8DUZ - chains A and F of the 3 polymer chains in the assembly; structure by X-ray diffraction, 1.65 A resolution.

== Chain A ==
Name: IgG heavy chain, Fd fragment
Organism: Mus musculus
Chain sequence (221 residues; row label = number of the first residue in the row):
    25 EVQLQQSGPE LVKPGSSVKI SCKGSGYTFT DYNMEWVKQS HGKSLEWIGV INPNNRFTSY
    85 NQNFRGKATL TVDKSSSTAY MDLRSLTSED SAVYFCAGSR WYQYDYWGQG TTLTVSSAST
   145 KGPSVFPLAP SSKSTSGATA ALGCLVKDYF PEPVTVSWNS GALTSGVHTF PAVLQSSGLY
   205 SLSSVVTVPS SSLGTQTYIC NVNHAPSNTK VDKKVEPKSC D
Disordered / not traced: 25, 155-161, 242-245
Disulfide bonds: Cys-46/Cys-120, Cys-168/Cys-224

== Chain F ==
Name: Mimetic peptide
Chain sequence (17 residues; row label = number of the first residue in the row):
     1 GPIPVLDENG LFAPGPC
Disordered / not traced: 1, 17

== Chain A / chain F interface ==
Pairs across the interface - 27 pairs, chain A then chain F:
  Thr-54(A) / Leu-11(F)
  Asp-55(A) / Leu-11(F)
  Tyr-56(A) / Leu-11(F)  hydrophobic
  Asn-57(A) / Leu-11(F)
  Asn-57(A) / Phe-12(F)  hydrogen bond (side chain-backbone)
  Glu-59(A) / Phe-12(F)
  Val-74(A) / Phe-12(F)  hydrophobic
  Asn-76(A) / Leu-11(F)
  Asn-76(A) / Phe-12(F)  hydrogen bond (side chain-backbone)
  Asn-78(A) / Leu-11(F)
  Asn-79(A) / Phe-12(F)  hydrogen bond (side chain-backbone)
  Asn-79(A) / Ala-13(F)
  Phe-81(A) / Pro-4(F)  hydrophobic
  Phe-81(A) / Phe-12(F)  hydrophobic
  Phe-81(A) / Ala-13(F)
  Phe-81(A) / Pro-14(F)  hydrophobic
  Ser-83(A) / Pro-4(F)
  Ser-123(A) / Leu-11(F)
  Arg-124(A) / Gly-10(F)
  Arg-124(A) / Leu-11(F)
  Trp-125(A) / Leu-6(F)  hydrophobic
  Trp-125(A) / Asp-7(F)
  Trp-125(A) / Glu-8(F)
  Trp-125(A) / Asn-9(F)
  Trp-125(A) / Gly-10(F)  hydrogen bond (backbone-backbone)
  Tyr-126(A) / Leu-6(F)  hydrophobic
  Tyr-126(A) / Phe-12(F)  hydrophobic
From the paper, about this interface:
  - specific contacts: Asn-57(A)/Phe-12(F) (hydrogen bond), Asn-76(A)/Phe-12(F) (hydrogen bond), Asn-79(A)/Phe-12(F) (hydrogen bond), Phe-81(A)/Pro-4(F), Trp-125(A)/Gly-10(F) (hydrogen bond), Trp-125(A)/Asn-9(F) (hydrophobic contact), Tyr-126(A)/Leu-6(F), Asn-9(F)/Arg-124(A), Leu-11(F)/Asn-57(A) (hydrophobic contact), Leu-11(F)/Arg-124(A) (hydrophobic contact), Ala-13(F)/Phe-81(A), Pro-14(F)/Phe-81(A)
  - epitope / paratope residues, chain A: Asn-57(A), Asn-76(A), Asn-79(A), Phe-81(A), Trp-125(A), Tyr-126(A)
  - epitope / paratope residues, chain F: Pro-4(F), Leu-6(F), Asn-9(F), Gly-10(F), Phe-12(F), Ala-13(F), Pro-14(F)
  - epitope / paratope residues, chain F: Asn-9(F), Leu-11(F) (from molecular simulation)

== In short ==
The interface between chain A and chain F involves 15 residues on one side and 10 on the other; the contacts
include 4 hydrogen bonds. Among the polar pairs are Asn-57(A)/Phe-12(F), Asn-76(A)/Phe-12(F) and
Asn-79(A)/Phe-12(F). The paper describes hydrogen bonds between Asn-57(A) and Phe-12(F), Asn-76(A) and
Phe-12(F) and Asn-79(A) and Phe-12(F) among others; contacts between Phe-81(A) and Pro-4(F), Tyr-126(A) and
Leu-6(F) and Asn-9(F) and Arg-124(A) among others; hydrophobic contacts between Trp-125(A) and Asn-9(F),
Leu-11(F) and Asn-57(A) and Leu-11(F) and Arg-124(A). The paper reports epitope/paratope residues Asn-57(A),
Asn-76(A) and Pro-4(F) among others.
Chain A is IgG heavy chain, Fd fragment (Mus musculus) and chain F is Mimetic peptide; the structure,
Protective antibody against gonococcal lipooligosaccharide bound to peptide mimetic, was determined by X-ray
diffraction, deposited together with 8DOZ.
